Entry 3WOD (X-ray diffraction, 3.60 A resolution); this record covers chains C and E of the 8 polymer chains in the assembly.

[Chain C]
Molecule: DNA-directed RNA polymerase subunit beta
Organism: Thermus thermophilus
Notes: EC 2.7.7.6
UniProt: Q8RQE9 (RPOB_THET8); numbering as in UniProt (aligned over 1-1119)
Amino-acid sequence (1119 residues; numbered 1 to 1119; the number before each row is that of its first residue):
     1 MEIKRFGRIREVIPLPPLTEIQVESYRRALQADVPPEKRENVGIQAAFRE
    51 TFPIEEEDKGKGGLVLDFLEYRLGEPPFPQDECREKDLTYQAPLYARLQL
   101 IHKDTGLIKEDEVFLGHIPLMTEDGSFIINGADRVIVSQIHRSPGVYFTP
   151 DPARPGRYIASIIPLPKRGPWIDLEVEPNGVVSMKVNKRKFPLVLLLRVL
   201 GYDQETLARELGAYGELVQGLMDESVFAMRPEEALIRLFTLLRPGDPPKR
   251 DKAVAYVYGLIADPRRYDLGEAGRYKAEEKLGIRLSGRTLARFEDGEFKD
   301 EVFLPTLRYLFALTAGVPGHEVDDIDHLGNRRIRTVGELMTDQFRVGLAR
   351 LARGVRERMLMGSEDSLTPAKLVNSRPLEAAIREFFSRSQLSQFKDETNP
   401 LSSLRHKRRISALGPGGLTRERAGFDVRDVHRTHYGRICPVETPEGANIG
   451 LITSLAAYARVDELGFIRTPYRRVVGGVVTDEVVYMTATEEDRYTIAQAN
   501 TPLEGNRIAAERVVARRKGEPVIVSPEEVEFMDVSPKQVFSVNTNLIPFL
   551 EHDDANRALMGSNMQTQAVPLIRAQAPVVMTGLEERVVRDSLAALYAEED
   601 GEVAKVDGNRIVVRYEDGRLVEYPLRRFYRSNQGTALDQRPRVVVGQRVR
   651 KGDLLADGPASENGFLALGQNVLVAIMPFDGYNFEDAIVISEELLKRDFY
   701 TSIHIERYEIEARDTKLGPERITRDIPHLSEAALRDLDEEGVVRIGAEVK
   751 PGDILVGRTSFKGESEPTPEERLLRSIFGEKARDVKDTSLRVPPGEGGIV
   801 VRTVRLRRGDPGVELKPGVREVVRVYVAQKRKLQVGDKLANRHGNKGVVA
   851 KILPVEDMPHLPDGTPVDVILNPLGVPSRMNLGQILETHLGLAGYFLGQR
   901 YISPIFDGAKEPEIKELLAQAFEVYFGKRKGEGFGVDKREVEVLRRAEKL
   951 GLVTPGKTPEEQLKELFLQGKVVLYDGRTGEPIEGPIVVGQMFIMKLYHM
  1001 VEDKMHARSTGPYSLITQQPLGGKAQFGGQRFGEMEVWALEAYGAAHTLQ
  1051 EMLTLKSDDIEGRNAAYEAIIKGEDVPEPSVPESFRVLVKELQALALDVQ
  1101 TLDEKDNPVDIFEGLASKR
Disordered / not traced: 1119

[Chain E]
Molecule: DNA-directed RNA polymerase subunit omega
Organism: Thermus thermophilus
Notes: EC 2.7.7.6
UniProt: Q8RQE7 (RPOZ_THET8); residue numbers follow UniProt; this construct covers 1-99
Amino-acid sequence (99 residues; numbered 1 to 99; the number before each row is that of its first residue):
     1 MAEPGIDKLFGMVDSKYRLTVVVAKRAQQLLRHGFKNTVLEPEERPKMQT
    51 LEGLFDDPNAETWAMKELLTGRLVFGENLVPEDRLQKEMERIYPGEREE
Disordered / not traced: 1, 97-99

[Chain C / chain E interface]
Contacting residue pairs - 4 pairs, chain C then chain E:
  Gly1044(C) with Tyr17(E)
  Gly1073(C) with Leu31(E)
  Asp1075(C) with Gln28(E), hydrogen bond; Arg32(E)
Also at the interface, not in a pair above, chain C (6 interface residues in all): Ala1042, Tyr1043, Glu1074

[In short]
The interface between chain C and chain E involves 6 residues on one side and 4 on the other; the contacts
include 1 hydrogen bond. Its one hydrogen-bonded contact is Asp1075(C)-Gln28(E).
Here chain C is DNA-directed RNA polymerase subunit beta and chain E is DNA-directed RNA polymerase subunit
omega, both from Thermus thermophilus. Entry 3WOD (RNA polymerase-gp39 complex) was determined by X-ray
diffraction, deposited together with 3WOE.
